PDB entry 8SMV | electron microscopy, 2.74 A resolution | chains G and B of the 5 polymer chains in the assembly

Chain G:
Name: Guanine nucleotide-binding protein G(I)/G(S)/G(O) subunit gamma-2
Organism: Homo sapiens
Reference sequence: P59768 (GBG2_HUMAN); residue numbers follow UniProt; this construct covers 1-71
Chain sequence (71 residues; numbered 1 to 71; the number before each row is that of its first residue):
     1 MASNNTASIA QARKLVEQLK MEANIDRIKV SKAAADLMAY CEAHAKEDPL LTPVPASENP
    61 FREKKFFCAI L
Not modelled in the structure: 1-4, 63-71
Swiss-Prot annotation at these positions:
  - modified residue: Ala2 (N-acetylalanine), Cys68 (Cysteine methyl ester)
  - lipidation: Cys68 (S-geranylgeranyl cysteine)

Chain B:
Name: Guanine nucleotide-binding protein G(I)/G(S)/G(T) subunit beta-1
Organism: Homo sapiens
Reference sequence: P62873 (GBB1_HUMAN); numbering as in UniProt (aligned over 2-340)
Chain sequence (370 residues; each row starts with the number of its first residue; numbers below 1 keep their minus sign (Met-29 is residue -29)):
   -29 MHHHHHHLEV LFQGPEDQVD PRLIDGKGSS QSELDQLRQE AEQLKNQIRD ARKACADATL
    31 SQITNNIDPV GRIQMRTRRT LRGHLAKIYA MHWGTDSRLL VSASQDGKLI IWDSYTTNKV
    91 HAIPLRSSWV MTCAYAPSGN YVACGGLDNI CSIYNLKTRE GNVRVSRELA GHTGYLSCCR
   151 FLDDNQIVTS SGDTTCALWD IETGQQTTTF TGHTGDVMSL SLAPDTRLFV SGACDASAKL
   211 WDVREGMCRQ TFTGHESDIN AICFFPNGNA FATGSDDATC RLFDLRADQE LMTYSHDNII
   271 CGITSVSFSK SGRLLLAGYD DFNCNVWDAL KADRAGVLAG HDNRVSCLGV TDDGMAVATG
   331 SWDSFLKIWN
Not modelled in the structure: -29 to 0
Differences from the reference sequence: initiating methionine (-29); expression tag (-28 to 1)
Swiss-Prot annotation at these positions:
  - modified residue: Ser2 (N-acetylserine), His266 (Phosphohistidine)
  - natural variant: Leu30 (L30F: In MRD42; uncertain significance), Arg52 (R52G: In MRD42), Gly64 (G64V: In MRD42), Asp76 (D76E: In MRD42; D76G: In MRD42), Gly77 (G77S: In MRD42), Lys78 (K78R: In MRD42), Ile80 (I80N: In MRD42; I80T: In MRD42), His91 (H91R: In MRD42; uncertain significance), Ala92 (A92T: In MRD42), Pro94 (P94S: In MRD42), Leu95 (L95P: In MRD42), Arg96 (R96L: In MRD42), 5 further natural variant entries in UniProt

How chain G and chain B interact:
Pairs across the interface (60):
  Ile9(G) - Leu4(B)
  Ala12(G) - Leu7(B)  hydrophobic
  Arg13(G) - Leu7(B)
  Leu15(G) - Ala11(B)  hydrophobic
  Gln18(G) - Cys218(B)
  Leu19(G) - Ala11(B)
  Leu19(G) - Leu14(B)  hydrophobic
  Leu19(G) - Ile18(B)  hydrophobic
  Lys20(G) - Leu14(B)
  Met21(G) - Met217(B)  hydrophobic
  Glu22(G) - Gln220(B)
  Glu22(G) - Thr221(B)  hydrogen bond
  Ala23(G) - Ile18(B)  hydrophobic
  Ile25(G) - Gln220(B)
  Arg27(G) - Cys25(B)
  Arg27(G) - Arg256(B)
  Ile28(G) - Cys25(B)
  Ile28(G) - Arg256(B)
  Ile28(G) - Ala257(B)
  Lys29(G) - Ala24(B)
  Lys29(G) - Cys25(B)
  Lys29(G) - Asp27(B)
  Val30(G) - Cys25(B)  hydrogen bond (backbone-backbone)
  Val30(G) - Asp27(B)  hydrogen bond (backbone-side chain)
  Val30(G) - Ala28(B)
  Val30(G) - Gln259(B)
  Ser31(G) - Asp27(B)  hydrogen bond
  Ser31(G) - Ala28(B)
  Ala33(G) - Asp254(B)
  Ala34(G) - Leu30(B)  hydrophobic
  Ala34(G) - Ile33(B)  hydrophobic
  Asp36(G) - Arg256(B)  salt bridge
  Leu37(G) - Phe235(B)  hydrophobic
  Met38(G) - Ile37(B)  hydrophobic
  Tyr40(G) - Phe235(B)  hydrophobic
  Tyr40(G) - Asn237(B)
  Tyr40(G) - Ser281(B)
  Cys41(G) - Gly282(B)
  Cys41(G) - Arg283(B)
  His44(G) - Ser281(B)
  Glu47(G) - Lys280(B)
  Asp48(G) - Ser279(B)  hydrogen bond
  Asp48(G) - Lys280(B)
  Asp48(G) - Ser281(B)  hydrogen bond
  Pro49(G) - Gly324(B)
  Leu50(G) - Gly324(B)
  Leu50(G) - Val327(B)  hydrophobic
  Leu50(G) - Asn340(B)
  Leu51(G) - Val40(B)  hydrophobic
  Leu51(G) - Arg283(B)
  Leu51(G) - Leu284(B)  hydrophobic
  Asn59(G) - Arg48(B)
  Asn59(G) - Asn340(B)
  Pro60(G) - Tyr85(B)
  Pro60(G) - Met325(B)
  Phe61(G) - Arg48(B)
  Phe61(G) - Arg49(B)
  Phe61(G) - Ser84(B)
  Phe61(G) - Ala326(B)  hydrophobic
  Arg62(G) - Arg48(B)
Also at the interface, not in a pair above, chain G (36 interface residues in all): Ser8, Val16, Asp26
Also at the interface, not in a pair above, chain B (50 interface residues in all): Glu3, Glu10, Ala21, Ala26, Thr34, Arg219, Pro236, Asp258, Leu300, Val320, Asp323, Ile338

In short:
36 residues of chain G face 50 of chain B across their interface; the contacts include 6 hydrogen bonds and 1
salt bridge. Among the polar pairs are Asp36(G)-Arg256(B), Glu22(G)-Thr221(B) and Val30(G)-Asp27(B).
Here chain G is Guanine nucleotide-binding protein G(I)/G(S)/G(O) subunit gamma-2 and chain B is Guanine
nucleotide-binding protein G(I)/G(S)/G(T) subunit beta-1, both from Homo sapiens. Entry 8SMV (GPR161 Gs
heterotrimer) was determined by electron microscopy.
